4C4E - chain A; structure by X-ray diffraction, 2.60 A resolution.

# Chain A
Protein: Dual specificity protein kinase ttk
From: Homo sapiens
Notes: EC 2.7.12.1; fragment: kinase domain, residues 519-808
Reference sequence: P33981 (TTK_HUMAN); residues 519-808 here = UniProt positions 519-808
Amino-acid sequence (313 residues; numbered 496 to 808; the number before each row is that of its first residue):
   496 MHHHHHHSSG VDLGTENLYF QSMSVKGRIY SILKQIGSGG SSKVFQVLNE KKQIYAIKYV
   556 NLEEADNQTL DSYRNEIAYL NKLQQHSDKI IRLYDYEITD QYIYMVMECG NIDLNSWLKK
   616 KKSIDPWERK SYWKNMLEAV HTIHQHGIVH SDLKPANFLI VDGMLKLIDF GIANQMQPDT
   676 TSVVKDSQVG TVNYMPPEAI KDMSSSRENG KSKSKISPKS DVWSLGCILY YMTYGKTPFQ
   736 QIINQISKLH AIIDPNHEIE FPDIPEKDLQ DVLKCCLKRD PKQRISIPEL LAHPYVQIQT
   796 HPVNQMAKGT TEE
Unresolved in the structure: 496-515, 674-682, 698-710, 795-808
Construct notes: expression tag (496-518)
Modified positions: Thr686 (phosphothreonine; TPO)
Small-molecule neighbours:
  - 4T9 (N-(3,4-dimethoxyphenyl)-2-(1H-pyrazol-4-yl)-1H-pyrrolo[3,2-c]pyridin-6-amine): Ile531, Val539, Gln541, Ala551, Lys553, Ile586, Met602, Glu603, Cys604, Gly605, Asn606, Ile607, Asp608, Ser611, Leu654, Ile663
  - polyethylene glycol fragment (7PE; 2-(2-(2-(2-(2-(2-ethoxyethoxy)ethoxy)ethoxy)ethoxy)ethoxy)ethanol), molecule 1: Gln548, Ile549, Tyr550, Tyr589, Glu603, Cys604
  - polyethylene glycol fragment (7PE), molecule 2: Asn570, Tyr574, His641, Gly642, Ile643, Ile667
  - polyethylene glycol fragment (7PE), molecule 3: Trp622, Lys625, Ser626, Lys629
  - polyethylene glycol fragment (7PE), molecule 4: His636, His639, Gln640, Pro713, Lys714, Val717, Ser781, Ile782, Pro783
Reported in the primary citation:
  - binding site for 4T9: Lys553, Met602, Gly605, Asn606 to Ser611
  - specificity-determining residues: Cys604 (proposed by the authors, not directly observed)

# Overview
Chain A binds compound 4T9 and 4 copies of polyethylene glycol fragment. From the paper: a binding site for
4T9 at Lys553, Met602 and Gly605 among others; the specificity determinant Cys604.
Chain A is Dual specificity protein kinase ttk (Homo sapiens); the structure, Structure-based design of orally
bioavailable pyrrolopyridine inhibitors of the mitotic kinase MPS1, was determined by X-ray diffraction
together with 4C4F, 4C4G, 4C4H, 4C4I and 4C4J from the same study.
